1F7Y - chains B and A; structure by X-ray diffraction, 2.80 A resolution.

[Chain B]
Molecule: 16S ribosomal RNA fragment
Notes: fragment: 57 residues
Sequence (57 nucleotides; row label = number of the first residue in the row):
     1 GGGCGGCCUU CGGGCUAGAC GGUGGGAGAG GCUUCGGCUG GUCCACCCGU GACGCUC
Metal / ion sites: Mg2+ near G49 (its only coordinating residue here)

[Chain A]
Name: 30S ribosomal protein S15
From: Thermus thermophilus
Reference sequence: P80378 (RS15_THETH); residues 0-88 here correspond to UniProt positions 1-89 (UniProt number = residue number + 1)
Amino-acid sequence (89 residues; row label = number of the first residue in the row; numbering starts at 0):
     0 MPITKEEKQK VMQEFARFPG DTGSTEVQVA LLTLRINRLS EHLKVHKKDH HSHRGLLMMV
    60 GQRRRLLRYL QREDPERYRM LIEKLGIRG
Unresolved in the structure: 0, 87-88
Sequence notes: engineered mutation Mse11 (Ile12 in P80378), Mse57 (Met58 in P80378), Mse58 (Met59 in P80378), Mse79 (Ala80 in P80378)
Modified residues: Mse11, Mse57, Mse58, Mse79 (selenomethionine; parent Met)
Metal / ion sites: K+ near His50 (its only coordinating residue here)

[Chain B / chain A interface]
Contacting residue pairs (51; chain B residue first):
  C20(B) - Gln27(A)  hydrogen bond to the sugar
  G21(B) - Thr21(A)  hydrogen bond to the sugar
  G21(B) - Gly22(A)  sugar contact
  G21(B) - Gln27(A)  sugar contact
  G21(B) - Leu30(A)  phosphate contact
  G22(B) - Lys7(A)  salt bridge to the phosphate
  G22(B) - Mse11(A)  phosphate contact
  G22(B) - Thr21(A)  sugar contact
  G22(B) - Leu30(A)  phosphate contact
  U23(B) - Lys7(A)  salt bridge to the phosphate
  G24(B) - Lys4(A)  salt bridge to the phosphate
  G30(B) - His50(A)  hydrogen bond to the sugar
  G30(B) - Ser51(A)  hydrogen bond to the base
  G31(B) - His41(A)  base contact
  G31(B) - Asp48(A)  hydrogen bond to the sugar
  G31(B) - His50(A)  sugar contact
  C32(B) - His45(A)  sugar contact
  C32(B) - Lys47(A)  hydrogen bond to the phosphate
  C32(B) - Asp48(A)  sugar contact
  U33(B) - Lys47(A)  salt bridge to the phosphate
  G37(B) - His45(A)  hydrogen bond to the base
  C38(B) - His41(A)  hydrogen bond to the sugar
  U39(B) - Pro1(A)  phosphate contact
  U39(B) - Leu38(A)  phosphate contact
  U39(B) - His41(A)  sugar contact
  U39(B) - Ser51(A)  hydrogen bond to the sugar
  G40(B) - Arg34(A)  salt bridge to the phosphate
  G40(B) - Leu38(A)  sugar contact
  G40(B) - Ser51(A)  hydrogen bond to the sugar
  G40(B) - Gly54(A)  sugar contact
  G40(B) - Mse58(A)  phosphate contact
  G41(B) - Arg34(A)  salt bridge to the phosphate
  G41(B) - Mse58(A)  phosphate contact
  G49(B) - Phe17(A)  phosphate contact
  G49(B) - Asp20(A)  hydrogen bond to the sugar
  G49(B) - Thr21(A)  sugar contact
  G49(B) - Gly22(A)  hydrogen bond to the base
  G49(B) - Gln27(A)  base contact
  U50(B) - Arg16(A)  hydrogen bond to the phosphate
  U50(B) - Phe17(A)  phosphate contact
  U50(B) - Gly22(A)  sugar contact
  U50(B) - Ser23(A)  sugar contact
  U50(B) - Thr24(A)  hydrogen bond to the sugar
  G51(B) - Arg16(A)  salt bridge to the phosphate
  G51(B) - Tyr68(A)  sugar contact
  A52(B) - Tyr68(A)  hydrogen bond to the phosphate
  C53(B) - Arg64(A)  sugar contact
  C53(B) - Leu65(A)  sugar contact
  C53(B) - Tyr68(A)  sugar contact
  C53(B) - Arg71(A)  salt bridge to the phosphate
  G54(B) - Arg64(A)  salt bridge to the phosphate
Also at the interface, not in a pair above, chain B (22 interface residues in all): C48, C55
Also at the interface, not in a pair above, chain A (33 interface residues in all): Gly19, Val26, Arg37, Arg53, Mse57, Gln61

[Overview]
22 residues of chain B face 33 of chain A across their interface; the contacts include 15 hydrogen bonds and 9
salt bridges. Polar contacts include G30(B)-Ser51(A), G37(B)-His45(A) and G49(B)-Gly22(A).
Here chain B is 16S ribosomal RNA fragment and chain A is 30S ribosomal protein S15 (Thermus thermophilus).
Entry 1F7Y (The crystal structure of two uucg loops highlights the role played by 2'-hydroxyl groups in its
...) was determined by X-ray diffraction.
